8I4X - chains A and C of the 5 polymer chains in the assembly; structure by electron microscopy, 8.50 A resolution (very low resolution: no residue pairs are listed; an interface is given only as per-side residue counts).

Chain A:
Name: Structural maintenance of chromosomes protein 5
Organism: Saccharomyces cerevisiae S288C
Reference sequence: Q08204 (SMC5_YEAST); residues 25-1093 here = UniProt positions 25-1093
Sequence (1069 residues; numbered 25 to 1093; the number before each row is that of its first residue):
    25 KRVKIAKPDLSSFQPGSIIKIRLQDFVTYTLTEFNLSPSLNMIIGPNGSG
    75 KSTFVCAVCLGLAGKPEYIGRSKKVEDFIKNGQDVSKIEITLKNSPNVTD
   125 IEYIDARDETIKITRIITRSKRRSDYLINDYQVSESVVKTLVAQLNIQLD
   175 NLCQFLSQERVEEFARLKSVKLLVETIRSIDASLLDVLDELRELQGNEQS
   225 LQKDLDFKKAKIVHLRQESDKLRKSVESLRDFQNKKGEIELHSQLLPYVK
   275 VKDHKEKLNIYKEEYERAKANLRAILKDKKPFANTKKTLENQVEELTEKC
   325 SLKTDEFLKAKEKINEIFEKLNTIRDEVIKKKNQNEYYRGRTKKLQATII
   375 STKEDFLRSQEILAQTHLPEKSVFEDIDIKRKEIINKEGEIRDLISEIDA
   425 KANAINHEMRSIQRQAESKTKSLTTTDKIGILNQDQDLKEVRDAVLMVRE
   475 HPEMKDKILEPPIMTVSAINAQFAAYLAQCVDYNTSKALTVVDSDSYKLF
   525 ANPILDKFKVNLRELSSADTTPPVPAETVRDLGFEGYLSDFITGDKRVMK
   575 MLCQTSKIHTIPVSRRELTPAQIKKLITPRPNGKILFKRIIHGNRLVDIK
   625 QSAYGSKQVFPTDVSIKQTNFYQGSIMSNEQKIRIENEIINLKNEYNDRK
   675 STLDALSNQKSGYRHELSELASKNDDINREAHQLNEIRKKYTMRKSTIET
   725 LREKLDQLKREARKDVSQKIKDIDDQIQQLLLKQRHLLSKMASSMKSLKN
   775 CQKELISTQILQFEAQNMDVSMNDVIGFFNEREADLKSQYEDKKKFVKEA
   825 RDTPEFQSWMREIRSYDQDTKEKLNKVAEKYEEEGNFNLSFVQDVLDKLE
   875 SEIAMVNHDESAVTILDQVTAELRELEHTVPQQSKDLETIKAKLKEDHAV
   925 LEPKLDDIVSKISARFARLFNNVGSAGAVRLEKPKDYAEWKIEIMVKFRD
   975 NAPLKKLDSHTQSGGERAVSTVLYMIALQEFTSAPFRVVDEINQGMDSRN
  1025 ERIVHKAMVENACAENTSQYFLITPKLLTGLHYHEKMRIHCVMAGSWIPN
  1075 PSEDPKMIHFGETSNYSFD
Sequence notes: engineered mutation A824 (Met in Q08204)

Chain C:
Name: E3 SUMO-protein ligase MMS21
Organism: Saccharomyces cerevisiae S288C
Notes: EC 2.3.2.-
Reference sequence: P38632 (NSE2_YEAST); numbering as in UniProt (aligned over 1-267)
Sequence (267 residues; numbered 1 to 267; the number before each row is that of its first residue):
     1 MALNDNPIPKSVPLHPKSGKYFHNLHARDLSNIYQQCYKQIDETINQLVD
    51 STSPSTIGIEEQVADITSTYKLLSTYESESNSFDEHIKDLKKNFKQSSDA
   101 CPQIDLSTWDKYRTGELTAPKLSELYLNMPTPEPATMVNNTDTLKILKVL
   151 PYIWNDPTCVIPDLQNPADEDDLQIEGGKIELTCPITCKPYEAPLISRKC
   201 NHVFDRDGIQNYLQGYTTRDCPQAACSQVVSMRDFVRDPIMELRCKIAKM
   251 KESQEQDKRSSQAIDVL
Not modelled in the structure: 1-3
UniProt features mapped onto this chain:
  - zinc finger: D169 to Q256 (SP-RING-type)
  - binding site (Zn(2+)): C200, H202, C221, C226

Interface between chain A and chain C:
At this resolution (8 A) residue pairs are not listed: 54 residues of chain A and 58 of chain C lie at the interface.

Summary:
54 residues of chain A and 58 residues of chain C are in contact. From UniProt: 4 Zn2+-binding residues on
chain C.
Chain A is Structural maintenance of chromosomes protein 5 and chain C is E3 SUMO-protein ligase MMS21, both
from Saccharomyces cerevisiae S288C; the structure, Cryo-EM structure of 5-subunit Smc5/6, was determined by
electron microscopy together with 7YLM, 7YMD, 7YQH, 8HQS, 8I13, 8I21 and 6 further entries from the same
study.
